8CX4 - chains A and B of the 5 polymer chains in the assembly; structure by X-ray diffraction, 2.20 A resolution.

== Chain A ==
Protein: MHC class I antigen
Organism: Homo sapiens
UniProtKB: A3F718 (A3F718_HUMAN); residues 1-278 here correspond to UniProt positions 11-288 (UniProt number = residue number + 10)
Amino-acid sequence (279 residues; each row starts with the number of its first residue; numbering starts at 0):
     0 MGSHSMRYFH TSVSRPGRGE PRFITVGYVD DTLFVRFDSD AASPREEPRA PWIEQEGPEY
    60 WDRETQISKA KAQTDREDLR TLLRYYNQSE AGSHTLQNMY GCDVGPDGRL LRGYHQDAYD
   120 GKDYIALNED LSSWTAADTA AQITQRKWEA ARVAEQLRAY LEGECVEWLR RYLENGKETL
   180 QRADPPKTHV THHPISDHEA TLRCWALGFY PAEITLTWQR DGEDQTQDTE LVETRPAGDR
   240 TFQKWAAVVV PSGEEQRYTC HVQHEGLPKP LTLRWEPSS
Disordered / not traced: 0, 277-278
Cystine bridges: C101-C164, C203-C259
Sequence notes: initiating methionine (0); engineered mutation S67 (Cys77 in A3F718)
What the authors report for this chain:
  - mutagenesis - H114Y: unchanged stability
  - mutagenesis - D116H: unchanged signaling with YEIH

== Chain B ==
Protein: Beta-2-microglobulin
Organism: Homo sapiens
UniProtKB: P61769 (B2MG_HUMAN); residues 1-99 here correspond to UniProt positions 21-119 (UniProt number = residue number + 20)
Amino-acid sequence (100 residues; row label = number of the first residue in the row; numbering starts at 0):
     0 MIQRTPKIQV YSRHPAENGK SNFLNCYVSG FHPSDIEVDL LKNGERIEKV EHSDLSFSKD
    60 WSFYLLYYTE FTPTEKDEYA CRVNHVTLSQ PKIVKWDRDM
Cystine bridges: C25-C80
Sequence notes: initiating methionine (0)

== Interface between chain A and chain B ==
Residue-residue contacts (56; chain A residue first):
  F8(A) with S55(B); F56(B), hydrophobic
  H9(A) with F56(B)
  T10(A) with L54(B); F56(B); F62(B)
  V12(A) with S33(B)
  I23(A) with L54(B)
  V25(A) with D53(B); L54(B); S55(B)
  Y27(A) with S55(B); Y63(B)
  R35(A) with D53(B), salt bridge
  R48(A) with D53(B), salt bridge
  T94(A) with F62(B)
  Q96(A) with H31(B), hydrogen bond; F56(B); W60(B), hydrogen bond (side chain-backbone); F62(B)
  N97(A) with F56(B)
  Q115(A) with W60(B)
  D116(A) with W60(B)
  A117(A) with W60(B), hydrophobic
  D119(A) with M0(B); I1(B); H31(B)
  G120(A) with H31(B); W60(B)
  K121(A) with I1(B)
  D122(A) with W60(B), hydrogen bond
  H192(A) with D98(B)
  R202(A) with D98(B), hydrogen bond (side chain-backbone); M99(B)
  W204(A) with D98(B); M99(B)
  L206(A) with P14(B), hydrophobic
  V231(A) with Q8(B)
  E232(A) with Q8(B), hydrogen bond (backbone-side chain); Y26(B); S28(B), hydrogen bond
  R234(A) with Q8(B), hydrogen bond; Y10(B); M99(B), hydrogen bond (side chain-backbone)
  P235(A) with Y10(B), hydrogen bond (backbone-side chain); N24(B); Y26(B)
  A236(A) with R12(B), hydrogen bond (backbone-side chain); N24(B), hydrogen bond (backbone-side chain)
  G237(A) with R12(B); L65(B)
  D238(A) with R12(B)
  Q242(A) with Y10(B); S11(B), hydrogen bond (side chain-backbone); R12(B), hydrogen bond (side chain-backbone)
  W244(A) with M99(B), hydrogen bond (side chain-backbone)
Also at the interface, not in a pair above, chain A (35 interface residues in all): S92, M98, T233
Also at the interface, not in a pair above, chain B (27 interface residues in all): K6, H13, P32, D34, D59

== In short ==
35 residues of chain A face 27 of chain B across their interface, with 14 hydrogen bonds and 2 salt bridges.
Polar contacts include R35(A)-D53(B), R48(A)-D53(B) and Q96(A)-H31(B). From the paper: H114Y of chain A leaves
stability unchanged; D116H of chain A leaves signaling with YEIH unchanged.
Here chain A is MHC class I antigen and chain B is Beta-2-microglobulin, both from Homo sapiens. Entry 8CX4
(TCR-antigen complex AS8.4-YEIH-HLA*B27) was determined by X-ray diffraction (same publication as 7N2N, 7N2O,
7N2P, 7N2Q, 7N2R and 7N2S).
